PDB entry 7THX | electron microscopy, 2.96 A resolution | chains 3 and 4 of the 4 polymer chains in the assembly

Chain 3:
Molecule: Capsid protein VP3
Organism: Possum enterovirus W6
Sequence (243 residues; numbered 1 to 243; the number before each row is that of its first residue):
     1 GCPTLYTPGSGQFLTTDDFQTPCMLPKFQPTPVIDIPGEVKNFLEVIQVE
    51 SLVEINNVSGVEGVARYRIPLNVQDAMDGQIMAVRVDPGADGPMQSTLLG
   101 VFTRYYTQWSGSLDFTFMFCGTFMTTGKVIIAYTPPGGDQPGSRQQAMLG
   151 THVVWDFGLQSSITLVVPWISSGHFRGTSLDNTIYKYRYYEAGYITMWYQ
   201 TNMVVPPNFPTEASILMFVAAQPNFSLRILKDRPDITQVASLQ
Disordered / not traced: 236-243

Chain 4:
Molecule: Capsid protein VP4
Organism: Possum enterovirus W6
Sequence (71 residues; each row starts with the number of its first residue):
     1 MGAQLSKNTAGSHTTGTYATGGSSIHYTNINYYENAASNSLNKQDFTQDP
    51 DKFTRPVADIMKEAAVPLKSP
Disordered / not traced: 1-29, 70-71

Interface between chain 3 and chain 4:
Residue-residue contacts - 34 pairs, chain 3 then chain 4:
  Asp18(3) - Ser40(4)
  Asp18(3) - Leu41(4)  hydrogen bond (side chain-backbone)
  Asp18(3) - Lys43(4)  salt bridge
  Gln20(3) - Ile30(4)  hydrogen bond (side chain-backbone)
  Gln20(3) - Asn31(4)
  Gln20(3) - Tyr32(4)  hydrogen bond (side chain-backbone)
  Gln20(3) - Tyr33(4)
  Gln20(3) - Ser38(4)
  Thr21(3) - Tyr33(4)
  Thr21(3) - Ser38(4)  hydrogen bond (backbone-side chain)
  Pro22(3) - Tyr33(4)
  Pro22(3) - Ser38(4)
  Cys23(3) - Ser38(4)  hydrogen bond (backbone-side chain)
  Leu25(3) - Asn35(4)
  Pro26(3) - Glu34(4)
  Pro26(3) - Asn35(4)  hydrogen bond (backbone-side chain)
  Lys27(3) - Glu34(4)  salt bridge
  Phe28(3) - Asn35(4)  hydrogen bond (backbone-side chain)
  Gly38(3) - Phe53(4)
  Glu39(3) - Lys52(4)  hydrogen bond (backbone-side chain)
  Lys41(3) - Phe46(4)
  Asn42(3) - Phe46(4)  hydrogen bond (side chain-backbone)
  Asn42(3) - Thr47(4)
  Glu45(3) - Thr47(4)
  Glu45(3) - Gln48(4)  hydrogen bond
  Glu45(3) - Pro50(4)
  Glu45(3) - Phe53(4)
  Gln48(3) - Pro50(4)
  Gln48(3) - Thr54(4)
  Val49(3) - Phe53(4)
  Val49(3) - Thr54(4)
  Gln160(3) - Val66(4)
  Gln160(3) - Pro67(4)
  Gln160(3) - Leu68(4)  hydrogen bond (side chain-backbone)
Other interface residues (no listed pair), chain 3 (20 interface residues in all): Val40, Leu44, Leu159
Other interface residues (no listed pair), chain 4 (22 interface residues in all): Ala37, Asn39

In short:
20 residues of chain 3 and 22 residues of chain 4 are in contact, with 11 hydrogen bonds and 2 salt bridges.
Among the polar pairs are Asp18(3)-Lys43(4), Lys27(3)-Glu34(4) and Asp18(3)-Leu41(4).
Here chain 3 is Capsid protein VP3 and chain 4 is Capsid protein VP4, both from Possum enterovirus W6. Entry
7THX (Cryo-EM structure of W6 possum enterovirus) was determined by electron microscopy.
